PDB entry 6VOK | electron microscopy, 3.85 A resolution | chains B and D of the 9 polymer chains in the assembly

# Chain B
Name: ATP synthase subunit alpha, chloroplastic
Source organism: Spinacia oleracea
Notes: EC 7.1.2.2
UniProt: P06450 (ATPA_SPIOL); residues 1-507 here = UniProt positions 1-507
Sequence (507 residues; each row starts with the number of its first residue):
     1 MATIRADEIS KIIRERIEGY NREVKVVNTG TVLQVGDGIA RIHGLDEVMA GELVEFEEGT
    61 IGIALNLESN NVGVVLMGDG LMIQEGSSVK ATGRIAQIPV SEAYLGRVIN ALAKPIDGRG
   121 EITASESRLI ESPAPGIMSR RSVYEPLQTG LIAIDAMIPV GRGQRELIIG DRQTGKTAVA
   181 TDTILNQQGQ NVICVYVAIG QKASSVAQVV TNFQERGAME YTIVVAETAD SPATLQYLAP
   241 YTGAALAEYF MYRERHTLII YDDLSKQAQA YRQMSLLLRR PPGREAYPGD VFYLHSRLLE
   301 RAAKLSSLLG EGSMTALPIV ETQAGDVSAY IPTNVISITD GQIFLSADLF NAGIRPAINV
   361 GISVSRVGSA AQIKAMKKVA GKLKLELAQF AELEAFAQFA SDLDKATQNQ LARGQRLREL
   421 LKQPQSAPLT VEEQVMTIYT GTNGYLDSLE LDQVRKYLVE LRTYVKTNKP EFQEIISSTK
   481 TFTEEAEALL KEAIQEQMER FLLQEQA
Disordered / not traced: 1-3, 505-507
Small-molecule neighbours:
  - ADP (adenosine-5'-diphosphate): Val364, Ser365, Arg366
  - ATP (adenosine-5'-triphosphate): Asp171, Arg172, Gln173, Thr174, Gly175, Lys176, Thr177, Ala178, Phe350, Arg355, Pro356, Gln423, Pro424, Gln425
Curated features (UniProtKB/Swiss-Prot):
  - binding site (ATP): Gly170 to Thr177
  - site: Ser363 (Required for activity)

# Chain D
Name: ATP synthase subunit beta, chloroplastic
Source organism: Spinacia oleracea
Notes: EC 7.1.2.2
UniProt: P00825 (ATPB_SPIOL); residue numbers follow UniProt; this construct covers 1-498
Sequence (498 residues; each row starts with the number of its first residue):
     1 MRINPTTSDP GVSTLEKKNL GRIAQIIGPV LDVAFPPGKM PNIYNALIVK GRDTAGQPMN
    61 VTCEVQQLLG NNRVRAVAMS ATDGLTRGME VIDTGAPLSV PVGGATLGRI FNVLGEPVDN
   121 LGPVDTRTTS PIHRSAPAFT QLDTKLSIFE TGIKVVDLLA PYRRGGKIGL FGGAGVGKTV
   181 LIMELINNIA KAHGGVSVFG GVGERTREGN DLYMEMKESG VINEQNIAES KVALVYGQMN
   241 EPPGARMRVG LTALTMAEYF RDVNEQDVLL FIDNIFRFVQ AGSEVSALLG RMPSAVGYQP
   301 TLSTEMGSLQ ERITSTKEGS ITSIQAVYVP ADDLTDPAPA TTFAHLDATT VLSRGLAAKG
   361 IYPAVDPLDS TSTMLQPRIV GEEHYEIAQR VKETLQRYKE LQDIIAILGL DELSEEDRLT
   421 VARARKIERF LSQPFFVAEV FTGSPGKYVG LAETIRGFQL ILSGELDSLP EQAFYLVGNI
   481 DEATAKAMNL EMESKLKK
Disordered / not traced: 1-16, 497-498
Small-molecule neighbours:
  - ADP (adenosine-5'-diphosphate): Gly173, Ala174, Gly175, Val176, Gly177, Lys178, Thr179, Val180, Arg205, Glu208, Tyr362, Pro363, Phe435, Ala438, Phe441, Thr442
  - ATP (adenosine-5'-triphosphate): Ser372, Thr373, Gln376, Tyr385
Curated features (UniProtKB/Swiss-Prot):
  - binding site (ATP): Gly172 to Thr179

# Chain B / chain D interface
Residue-residue contacts - 108 pairs, chain B then chain D:
  Gly44(B) - Arg87(D)  hydrogen bond (backbone-side chain)
  Leu45(B) - Arg87(D)  hydrogen bond (backbone-side chain)
  Asp46(B) - Arg87(D)
  Glu47(B) - Thr86(D)
  Val48(B) - Thr86(D)
  Met49(B) - Arg52(D)
  Met49(B) - Gly84(D)
  Met49(B) - Leu85(D)
  Met49(B) - Thr86(D)
  Ala50(B) - Thr82(D)
  Ala50(B) - Asp83(D)
  Ala50(B) - Gly84(D)
  Ala50(B) - Leu85(D)  hydrogen bond (backbone-backbone)
  Gly51(B) - Asp83(D)
  Asn66(B) - Ile26(D)
  Asn66(B) - Ile27(D)
  Leu67(B) - Gln25(D)
  Leu67(B) - Ile26(D)  hydrogen bond (backbone-backbone)
  Leu67(B) - Leu85(D)
  Leu67(B) - Arg87(D)
  Glu68(B) - Gln25(D)
  Glu68(B) - Ile27(D)
  Glu68(B) - Arg87(D)  hydrogen bond (backbone-side chain)
  Ser69(B) - Ala24(D)
  Ser69(B) - Gln25(D)  hydrogen bond (backbone-side chain)
  Ser69(B) - Arg73(D)
  Ser69(B) - Arg87(D)  hydrogen bond (backbone-side chain)
  Asn70(B) - Arg87(D)
  Val72(B) - Arg87(D)
  Ile95(B) - Asp83(D)
  Ala134(B) - Asn240(D)
  Pro135(B) - Thr206(D)
  Gly136(B) - Thr206(D)
  Ile137(B) - Thr206(D)
  Ile137(B) - Asn210(D)
  Ile137(B) - Tyr236(D)  hydrophobic
  Met138(B) - Val118(D)
  Met138(B) - Asp119(D)
  Met138(B) - Asn120(D)
  Met138(B) - Tyr213(D)  hydrophobic
  Arg140(B) - Thr206(D)
  Arg140(B) - Arg207(D)
  Arg140(B) - Asn210(D)
  Arg141(B) - Asn210(D)
  Ser142(B) - Asn210(D)
  Ser142(B) - Asp211(D)  hydrogen bond
  Arg165(B) - Arg205(D)
  Pro281(B) - Ala287(D)
  Arg284(B) - Val296(D)
  Gly289(B) - Glu284(D)
  Asp290(B) - Glu284(D)
  Phe292(B) - Met239(D)  hydrophobic
  Phe292(B) - Arg246(D)
  Phe292(B) - Arg277(D)
  Phe292(B) - Gln280(D)
  Phe292(B) - Glu284(D)
  Tyr293(B) - Glu241(D)
  Tyr293(B) - Glu284(D)
  Ser296(B) - Met239(D)
  Glu300(B) - Arg205(D)
  Glu300(B) - Thr206(D)  hydrogen bond
  Glu300(B) - Met239(D)
  Ser328(B) - Ala331(D)
  Thr333(B) - Tyr328(D)
  Ile336(B) - Ala174(D)  hydrophobic
  Ser337(B) - Arg205(D)  hydrogen bond (backbone-side chain)
  Ser337(B) - Arg277(D)  hydrogen bond
  Ile338(B) - Arg205(D)
  Ile338(B) - Met239(D)  hydrophobic
  Thr339(B) - Arg205(D)
  Asp340(B) - Arg205(D)
  Asp340(B) - Arg207(D)  salt bridge
  Gly361(B) - Ala358(D)
  Ser365(B) - Phe441(D)
  Arg366(B) - Ala174(D)
  Arg366(B) - Gly175(D)
  Arg366(B) - Arg205(D)
  Arg366(B) - Arg207(D)
  Arg366(B) - Phe441(D)
  Val367(B) - Val440(D)
  Val367(B) - Phe441(D)
  Gly368(B) - Val440(D)
  Gly368(B) - Phe441(D)
  Ser369(B) - Val440(D)  hydrogen bond (backbone-backbone)
  Ala370(B) - Val440(D)
  Gly381(B) - Thr442(D)
  Gly381(B) - Gly443(D)
  Lys382(B) - Thr442(D)
  Lys382(B) - Tyr475(D)
  Leu385(B) - Gly360(D)
  Leu385(B) - Tyr475(D)
  Leu385(B) - Leu476(D)  hydrophobic
  Ala388(B) - Ala358(D)
  Gln389(B) - Lys359(D)
  Gln389(B) - Gly360(D)
  Gln389(B) - Arg429(D)
  Gln389(B) - Gln472(D)  hydrogen bond
  Gln389(B) - Tyr475(D)  hydrogen bond
  Glu392(B) - Lys359(D)  salt bridge
  Glu392(B) - Arg429(D)  salt bridge
  Phe396(B) - Ile405(D)  hydrophobic
  Phe396(B) - Leu410(D)  hydrophobic
  Phe399(B) - Ile405(D)
  Phe399(B) - Ala406(D)
  Phe399(B) - Gly409(D)
  Phe399(B) - Leu410(D)  hydrogen bond (backbone-backbone)
  Ser401(B) - Asp411(D)  hydrogen bond
  Ala406(B) - Ser494(D)
Interface residues without a listed pair, chain B (67 interface residues in all): Leu65, Asn71, Glu131, Val143, Tyr330, Asn334, Gln342, Ile362, Val364, Leu393, Ala400
Interface residues without a listed pair, chain D (66 interface residues in all): Gly28, Thr54, Ile110, Glu204, Glu208, Gly209, Gln238, Pro242, Asp336, Arg354, Ile361, Tyr362, Tyr398, Gln402

# In short
The interface between chain B and chain D involves 67 residues on one side and 66 on the other, with 16
hydrogen bonds and 3 salt bridges. Polar pairs include Asp340(B)-Arg207(D), Glu392(B)-Lys359(D) and
Glu392(B)-Arg429(D). ADP is bound between chain B and chain D.
Chain B is ATP synthase subunit alpha, chloroplastic and chain D is ATP synthase subunit beta, chloroplastic,
both from Spinacia oleracea; the structure, Chloroplast ATP synthase (R3, CF1), was determined by electron
microscopy, deposited together with 6VM1, 6VM4, 6VMB, 6VMD, 6VMG, 6VOF and 8 further entries.
